PDB entry 5WET | X-ray diffraction, 2.64 A resolution | chains A and B of the 3 polymer chains in the assembly

[Chain A]
Name: H-2 class I histocompatibility antigen, D-D alpha chain
From: Mus musculus
UniProt: P01900 (HA12_MOUSE); residues 2-277 here correspond to UniProt positions 26-301 (UniProt number = residue number + 24)
Sequence (277 residues; each row starts with the number of its first residue):
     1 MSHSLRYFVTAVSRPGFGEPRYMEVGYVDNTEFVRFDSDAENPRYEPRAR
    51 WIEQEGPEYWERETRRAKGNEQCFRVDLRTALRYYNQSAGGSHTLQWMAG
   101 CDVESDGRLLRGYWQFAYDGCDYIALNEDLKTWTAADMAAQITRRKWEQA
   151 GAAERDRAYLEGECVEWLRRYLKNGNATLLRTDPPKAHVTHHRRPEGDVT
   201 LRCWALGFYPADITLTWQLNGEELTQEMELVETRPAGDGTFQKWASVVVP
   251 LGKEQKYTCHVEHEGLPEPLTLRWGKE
Not modelled in the structure: 1, 275-277
Disulfide bonds: C101-C164, C203-C259
Construct notes: initiating methionine (1); engineered mutation C73 (Ser97 in P01900)
Small-molecule neighbours: glycine / leucine: D77, T80, A81, Y84, L95, Y123, T143, K146, W147
Swiss-Prot annotation at these positions:
  - region: G275 to E277 (Connecting peptide)
  - glycosylation (N-linked (GlcNAc...) asparagine): N86, N176

[Chain B]
Name: Beta-2-microglobulin
From: Mus musculus
Notes: engineered mutation(s): R5C
UniProt: P01887 (B2MG_MOUSE); residues 1-99 here correspond to UniProt positions 21-119 (UniProt number = residue number + 20)
Sequence (99 residues; row label = number of the first residue in the row):
     1 IQKTPQIQVYSRHPPENGKPNILNCYVTQFHPPHIEIQMLKNGKKIPKVE
    51 MSDMSFSKDWSFYILAHTEFTPTETDTYACRVKHASMAEPKTVYWDRDM
Disulfide bonds: C25-C80

[Interface between chain A and chain B]
Contacting residue pairs - 53 pairs, chain A then chain B:
  F8(A) with S55(B); F56(B)
  V9(A) with F56(B)
  T10(A) with F56(B); F62(B)
  V12(A) with P33(B), hydrophobic
  V25(A) with M54(B)
  Y27(A) with S55(B), hydrogen bond; Y63(B), hydrogen bond
  E32(A) with D53(B)
  R35(A) with D53(B); M54(B), hydrogen bond (side chain-backbone)
  T94(A) with P33(B); F62(B)
  Q96(A) with H31(B); F56(B); W60(B), hydrogen bond (side chain-backbone); F62(B)
  W97(A) with F56(B); W60(B)
  M98(A) with K58(B); W60(B), hydrophobic
  Q115(A) with K58(B); W60(B)
  F116(A) with W60(B)
  A117(A) with W60(B), hydrophobic
  D119(A) with H31(B), hydrogen bond (backbone-side chain)
  G120(A) with H31(B), hydrogen bond (backbone-side chain)
  D122(A) with W60(B), hydrogen bond
  H192(A) with D98(B), salt bridge
  R202(A) with D98(B), hydrogen bond (side chain-backbone); M99(B)
  W204(A) with D98(B); M99(B)
  V231(A) with Q8(B)
  E232(A) with Q8(B)
  T233(A) with Y26(B)
  R234(A) with Q8(B), hydrogen bond; Y10(B); Y26(B); M99(B), hydrogen bond (side chain-backbone)
  P235(A) with Y10(B), hydrogen bond (backbone-side chain); N24(B); Y26(B)
  A236(A) with R12(B), hydrogen bond (backbone-side chain); N24(B), hydrogen bond (backbone-side chain)
  G237(A) with R12(B)
  D238(A) with R12(B); H13(B)
  Q242(A) with Y10(B); S11(B), hydrogen bond (side chain-backbone); R12(B), hydrogen bond (side chain-backbone)
  W244(A) with M99(B), hydrogen bond (side chain-backbone)
Other interface residues (no listed pair), chain A (34 interface residues in all): Y113, C121, L206
Other interface residues (no listed pair), chain B (23 interface residues in all): Q2, P14, S57, L65

[In short]
Chain A and chain B form an interface of 34 and 23 residues respectively, with 16 hydrogen bonds and 1 salt
bridge. Polar contacts include H192(A)-D98(B), Y27(A)-S55(B) and Y27(A)-Y63(B). Bound to chain A: glycine /
leucine.
Here chain A is H-2 class I histocompatibility antigen, D-D alpha chain and chain B is Beta-2-microglobulin,
both from Mus musculus. Entry 5WET (Crystal Structure of H2-Dd with disulfide-linked 6mer peptide) was
determined by X-ray diffraction (same publication as 5WER, 5WES and 5WEU).
